8EVJ - chains I and C of the 13 polymer chains in the assembly; structure by electron microscopy, 4.10 A resolution (low resolution: residue-level contacts below are approximate; hydrogen-bond / salt-bridge calls are withheld).

[Chain I]
Molecule: 167-nt DNA strand
Sequence (167 nucleotides; numbered 1 to 167; the number before each row is that of its first residue):
     1 TAGGTGCAGGGCCTCTCGGCTGCTGATCTTCAGCTGGTTGCTGAGAGTTG
    51 CAGCATTGCTGAGTCTTAGCAATGGATACTTCCCGATTCCCCTCACAAAA
   101 ATAGGTCAGTCTGTCTGGCTAGTTCTGTACTTGCAGACACAGGGCATGTG
   151 GGGTTCCTATTTTTCTA
Not modelled in the structure: 1-26, 165-167

[Chain C]
Protein: Histone H2A type 2-C
Source organism: Homo sapiens
Reference sequence: Q16777 (H2A2C_HUMAN); residues 0-128 here correspond to UniProt positions 1-129 (UniProt number = residue number + 1)
Sequence (129 residues; each row starts with the number of its first residue; numbering starts at 0):
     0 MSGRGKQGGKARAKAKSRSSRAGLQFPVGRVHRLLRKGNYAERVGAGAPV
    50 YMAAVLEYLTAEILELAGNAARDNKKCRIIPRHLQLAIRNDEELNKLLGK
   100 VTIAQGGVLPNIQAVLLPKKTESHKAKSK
Not modelled in the structure: 0-11, 119-128
Construct notes: engineered mutation Cys-76 (Thr77 in Q16777)
Swiss-Prot annotation at these positions:
  - modified residue: Ser-1 (N-acetylserine), Arg-3 (Citrulline), Lys-5 (N6-(2-hydroxyisobutyryl)lysine), Lys-9 (N6-(2-hydroxyisobutyryl)lysine), Lys-13 (N6-(beta-hydroxybutyryl)lysine), Lys-36 (N6-(2-hydroxyisobutyryl)lysine), Lys-74 (N6-(2-hydroxyisobutyryl)lysine), Lys-75 (N6-(2-hydroxyisobutyryl)lysine), Lys-95 (N6-(2-hydroxyisobutyryl)lysine), Lys-99 (N6-glutaryllysine), Gln-104 (N5-methylglutamine), Lys-118 (N6-(2-hydroxyisobutyryl)lysine), Lys-119 (N6-crotonyllysine), Thr-120 (Phosphothreonine), Ser-122 (Phosphoserine), Lys-124 (N6-crotonyllysine)
  - cross-link (Glycyl lysine isopeptide (Lys-Gly)): Lys-13 (interchain with G-Cter in ubiquitin), Lys-15 (interchain with G-Cter in ubiquitin), Lys-119 (interchain with G-Cter in ubiquitin)

[Chain I / chain C interface]
Residue-residue contacts (9; chain I residue first):
  DC134(I) with Arg-42(C); Val-43(C); Gly-44(C); Ala-45(C)
  DA135(I) with Arg-35(C); Arg-42(C); Val-43(C)
  DG142(I) with Lys-13(C)
  DC145(I) with Arg-29(C)
Interface residues without a listed pair, chain I (5 interface residues in all): DG136
Interface residues without a listed pair, chain C (9 interface residues in all): Ala-14, Glu-41

[Overview]
5 residues of chain I and 9 residues of chain C are in contact.
Here chain I is a 167-nt DNA strand and chain C is Histone H2A type 2-C (Homo sapiens). Entry 8EVJ (CX3CR1
nucleosome bound PU.1 and C/EBPa) was determined by electron microscopy, deposited together with 8EVH, 8EVI
and 8SYP.
